4H9Q - chains A and C of the 3 polymer chains in the assembly; structure by X-ray diffraction, 1.95 A resolution.

== Chain A ==
Name: Histone H3.3
Organism: Homo sapiens
UniProtKB: P84243 (H33_HUMAN); residues 1-135 here correspond to UniProt positions 2-136 (UniProt number = residue number + 1)
Sequence (135 residues; row label = number of the first residue in the row):
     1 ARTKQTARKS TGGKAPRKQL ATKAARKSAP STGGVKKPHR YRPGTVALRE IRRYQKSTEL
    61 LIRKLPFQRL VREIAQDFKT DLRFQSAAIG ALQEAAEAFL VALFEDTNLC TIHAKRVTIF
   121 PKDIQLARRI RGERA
Not modelled in the structure: 1-36, 135
Construct notes: engineered mutation A96 (Ser97 in P84243), F99 (Tyr100 in P84243), A102 (Gly103 in P84243), T111 (Ala112 in P84243), F120 (Met121 in P84243)
UniProt features mapped onto this chain:
  - site: S31 (Interaction with ZMYND11)
  - modified residue: R2 (Asymmetric dimethylarginine), T3 (Phosphothreonine), K4 (Allysine), Q5 (5-glutamyl dopamine), T6 (Phosphothreonine), R8 (Citrulline), K9 (N6,N6,N6-trimethyllysine), S10 (ADP-ribosylserine), T11 (Phosphothreonine), K14 (N6-(2-hydroxyisobutyryl)lysine), R17 (Asymmetric dimethylarginine), K18 (N6-(2-hydroxyisobutyryl)lysine), K23 (N6-(2-hydroxyisobutyryl)lysine), R26 (Citrulline), K27 (N6,N6,N6-trimethyllysine), S28 (ADP-ribosylserine), S31 (Phosphoserine), K36 (N6,N6,N6-trimethyllysine), K37 (N6-methyllysine), Y41 (Phosphotyrosine) and 9 more in UniProt
  - lipidation: K18 (N6-decanoyllysine)

== Chain C ==
Name: Death domain-associated protein 6
Organism: Homo sapiens
UniProtKB: Q9UER7 (DAXX_HUMAN); numbering as in UniProt (aligned over 178-389)
Sequence (212 residues; row label = number of the first residue in the row):
   178 SPRTRGSRRQ IQRLEQLLAL YVAEIRRLQE KELDLSELDD PDSAYLQAAR LKRKLIRLFG
   238 RLCELKDCSS LTGRVIEQRI PYRGTRYPEV NRRIERLINK PGPDTFPDYG DVLRAVEKAA
   298 ARHSLGLPRQ QLQLMAQDAF RDVGIRLQER RHLDLIYNFG CHLTDDYRPG VDPALSDPVL
   358 ARRLRENRSL AMSRLDEVIS KYAMLQDKSE EG
Not modelled in the structure: 178-181, 387-389
Construct notes: engineered mutation A225 (Glu in Q9UER7)
UniProt features mapped onto this chain:
  - modified residue (Phosphoserine): S178, S213
  - mutagenesis: Q206 (Q206L: Impairs interaction with histones H3 and H4), S220 (S220A: Abolishes interaction with histones H3 and H4), Y222 (Y222A/S: Abolishes interaction with histones H3 and H4; Y222E: Abolishes interaction with histone H3.3), K229 (K229A/L: Impairs interaction with histones H3 and H4), R251 (R251A: Abolishes interaction with histones H3 and H4), F317 (F317A: Abolishes interaction with histones H3 and H4), R328 (R328A: Abolishes interaction with histones H3 and H4), D331 (D331A: Abolishes interaction with histones H3 and H4)

== Chain A / chain C interface ==
Pairs across the interface - 129 pairs, chain A then chain C:
  P38(A) with S246(C)
  H39(A) with C245(C); S246(C), hydrogen bond (backbone-backbone)
  R40(A) with C245(C); L248(C); T249(C); G250(C)
  Y41(A) with E192(C), hydrogen bond; F236(C), hydrophobic; L239(C); C240(C), hydrophobic; K243(C); C245(C)
  P43(A) with E192(C); F236(C), hydrophobic
  G44(A) with E192(C), hydrogen bond (backbone-side chain)
  T45(A) with E192(C), hydrogen bond (side chain-backbone); A196(C)
  V46(A) with L195(C), hydrophobic; A196(C), hydrophobic; V199(C), hydrophobic
  L48(A) with T249(C)
  E50(A) with R203(C), salt bridge
  I51(A) with L232(C), hydrophobic; I233(C); T249(C)
  R52(A) with T249(C), hydrogen bond (side chain-backbone); G250(C); R251(C); N335(C), hydrogen bond
  R53(A) with N335(C); F336(C), hydrogen bond (side chain-backbone); G337(C), hydrogen bond (side chain-backbone); C338(C); H339(C); D342(C), salt bridge
  Y54(A) with V199(C); I202(C), hydrophobic; K229(C); L232(C), hydrophobic
  Q55(A) with I233(C); T249(C), hydrogen bond; R251(C), hydrogen bond
  K56(A) with R251(C); D331(C), salt bridge; N335(C)
  S57(A) with K229(C)
  T58(A) with R230(C)
  E59(A) with R251(C), salt bridge; P280(C)
  K64(A) with Y222(C); L223(C); A226(C)
  L65(A) with L223(C), hydrophobic
  Q68(A) with E214(C), hydrogen bond (side chain-backbone); L215(C), hydrogen bond (side chain-backbone); D216(C); D217(C), hydrogen bond (side chain-backbone); S220(C), hydrogen bond; Y222(C)
  R69(A) with L215(C); D216(C), salt bridge
  R72(A) with L212(C), hydrogen bond (side chain-backbone); L215(C); D216(C)
  A75(A) with L212(C), hydrophobic
  Q76(A) with L212(C)
  T80(A) with L212(C)
  R83(A) with E209(C), salt bridge; L210(C); D211(C)
  F84(A) with K208(C); E209(C); L210(C), hydrogen bond (backbone-backbone); L215(C), hydrophobic
  Q85(A) with K208(C); L340(C)
  S86(A) with L205(C); Q206(C); K208(C), hydrogen bond (backbone-backbone); L210(C); A221(C); Y222(C), hydrogen bond (side chain-backbone)
  A87(A) with Q206(C), hydrogen bond (backbone-backbone); C338(C), hydrophobic; L340(C), hydrophobic
  I89(A) with L215(C), hydrophobic; Y222(C), hydrophobic
  G90(A) with Y222(C)
  A91(A) with F336(C)
  Q93(A) with Y222(C), hydrogen bond
  E94(A) with L332(C); N335(C); F336(C)
  A98(A) with L332(C), hydrophobic
  F99(A) with L372(C), hydrophobic
  V101(A) with R328(C)
  E105(A) with F283(C); Q325(C), hydrogen bond; R328(C), salt bridge
  D106(A) with Q325(C), hydrogen bond
  N108(A) with F283(C); P284(C), hydrogen bond (side chain-backbone); D285(C); F317(C)
  L109(A) with F317(C), hydrophobic; G321(C); Q325(C)
  T111(A) with Y286(C)
  I112(A) with Y286(C), hydrophobic; Q314(C); F317(C), hydrophobic
  H113(A) with Y286(C)
  R116(A) with D285(C), salt bridge; G287(C); D288(C), salt bridge
  F120(A) with Q383(C)
  P121(A) with Y379(C); A380(C); Q383(C)
  K122(A) with Q383(C), hydrogen bond (backbone-side chain); D384(C), salt bridge
  Q125(A) with I376(C); S377(C); A380(C)
  R128(A) with L372(C); D373(C), salt bridge
  R131(A) with Q325(C), hydrogen bond
  R134(A) with M369(C)
Other interface residues (no listed pair), chain A (61 interface residues in all): V71, K79, L82, A95, A114, I124
Other interface residues (no listed pair), chain C (71 interface residues in all): E207, P218, D244, S247, L290

== In short ==
61 residues of chain A and 71 residues of chain C are in contact; the contacts include 25 hydrogen bonds and
11 salt bridges. Polar contacts include E50(A)-R203(C), R53(A)-D342(C) and K56(A)-D331(C). Curated annotation
(UniProt) lists 8 mutagenesis sites on chain C.
Here chain A is Histone H3.3 and chain C is Death domain-associated protein 6, both from Homo sapiens. Entry
4H9Q (Complex structure 4 of DAXX(E225A)/H3.3(sub5)/H4) was determined by X-ray diffraction.
